7X2I - chains C and D of the 6 polymer chains in the assembly; structure by electron microscopy, 3.29 A resolution.

Chain C:
Molecule: VP3
Organism: Coxsackievirus B1
Notes: EC 3.4.22.29, 3.6.1.15, 3.4.22.28, 2.7.7.48
UniProtKB: L7UV52 (L7UV52_9ENTO); residues 1-238 here correspond to UniProt positions 333-570 (UniProt number = residue number + 332)
Amino-acid sequence (238 residues; row label = number of the first residue in the row):
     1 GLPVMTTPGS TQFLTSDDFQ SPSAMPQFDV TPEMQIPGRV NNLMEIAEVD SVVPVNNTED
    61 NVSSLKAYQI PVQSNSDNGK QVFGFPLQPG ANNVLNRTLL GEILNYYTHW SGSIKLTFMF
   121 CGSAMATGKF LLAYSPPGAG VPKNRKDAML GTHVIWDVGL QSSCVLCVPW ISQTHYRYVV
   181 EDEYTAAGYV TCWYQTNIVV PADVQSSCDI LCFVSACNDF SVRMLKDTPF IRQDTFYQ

Chain D:
Molecule: Capsid protein VP4
Organism: Coxsackievirus B1
UniProtKB: A0A2S1FMR1 (A0A2S1FMR1_9ENTO); residues 1-69 here = UniProt positions 1-69
Amino-acid sequence (69 residues; each row starts with the number of its first residue):
     1 MGAQVSTQKT GAHETGLNAS GNSVIHYTNI NYYKDAASNS ANRQDFTQDP GKFTEPVKDI
    61 MVKTMPALN
Unresolved in the structure: 13-24
Differences from the reference sequence: conflict V24 (Ile in A0A2S1FMR1)

How chain C and chain D interact:
Contacting residue pairs (22; chain C residue first):
  D18(C) with R43(D), salt bridge
  Q20(C) with N29(D); I30(D), hydrogen bond (side chain-backbone); N31(D); Y32(D), hydrogen bond (side chain-backbone); Y33(D); S38(D); S40(D)
  S21(C) with Y33(D); S38(D)
  P22(C) with Y33(D), hydrophobic
  M25(C) with D35(D)
  P26(C) with D35(D)
  Q27(C) with D35(D), hydrogen bond (backbone-side chain)
  R39(C) with K52(D)
  N41(C) with T47(D)
  E45(C) with D49(D); P50(D); F53(D)
  E48(C) with T54(D)
  Q161(C) with P66(D); L68(D)
Other interface residues (no listed pair), chain C (19 interface residues in all): F19, S23, F28, G38, V40, N42, V49
Other interface residues (no listed pair), chain D (22 interface residues in all): K34, N39, A41, Q48, A67

Overview:
19 residues of chain C and 22 residues of chain D are in contact, with 3 hydrogen bonds and 1 salt bridge.
Among the polar pairs are D18(C)-R43(D), Q20(C)-I30(D) and Q20(C)-Y32(D).
Here chain C is VP3 and chain D is Capsid protein VP4, both from Coxsackievirus B1. Entry 7X2I (Cryo-EM
structure of Coxsackievirus B1 pre-A particle in complex with nAb 2E6 (CVB1-pre-A:2E6)) was determined by
electron microscopy, deposited together with 7X2G, 7X2O, 7X2T, 7X2W, 7X35, 7X37 and 7 further entries.
